PDB entry 8K58 | electron microscopy, 3.15 A resolution | chains C and A of the 9 polymer chains in the assembly

[Chain C]
Protein: DNA-directed RNA polymerase subunit beta
Source organism: Escherichia coli (strain K12)
Notes: EC 2.7.7.6
UniProt: P0A8V2 (RPOB_ECOLI); residues 3-1342 here = UniProt positions 3-1342
Chain sequence (1340 residues; numbered 3 to 1342; the number before each row is that of its first residue):
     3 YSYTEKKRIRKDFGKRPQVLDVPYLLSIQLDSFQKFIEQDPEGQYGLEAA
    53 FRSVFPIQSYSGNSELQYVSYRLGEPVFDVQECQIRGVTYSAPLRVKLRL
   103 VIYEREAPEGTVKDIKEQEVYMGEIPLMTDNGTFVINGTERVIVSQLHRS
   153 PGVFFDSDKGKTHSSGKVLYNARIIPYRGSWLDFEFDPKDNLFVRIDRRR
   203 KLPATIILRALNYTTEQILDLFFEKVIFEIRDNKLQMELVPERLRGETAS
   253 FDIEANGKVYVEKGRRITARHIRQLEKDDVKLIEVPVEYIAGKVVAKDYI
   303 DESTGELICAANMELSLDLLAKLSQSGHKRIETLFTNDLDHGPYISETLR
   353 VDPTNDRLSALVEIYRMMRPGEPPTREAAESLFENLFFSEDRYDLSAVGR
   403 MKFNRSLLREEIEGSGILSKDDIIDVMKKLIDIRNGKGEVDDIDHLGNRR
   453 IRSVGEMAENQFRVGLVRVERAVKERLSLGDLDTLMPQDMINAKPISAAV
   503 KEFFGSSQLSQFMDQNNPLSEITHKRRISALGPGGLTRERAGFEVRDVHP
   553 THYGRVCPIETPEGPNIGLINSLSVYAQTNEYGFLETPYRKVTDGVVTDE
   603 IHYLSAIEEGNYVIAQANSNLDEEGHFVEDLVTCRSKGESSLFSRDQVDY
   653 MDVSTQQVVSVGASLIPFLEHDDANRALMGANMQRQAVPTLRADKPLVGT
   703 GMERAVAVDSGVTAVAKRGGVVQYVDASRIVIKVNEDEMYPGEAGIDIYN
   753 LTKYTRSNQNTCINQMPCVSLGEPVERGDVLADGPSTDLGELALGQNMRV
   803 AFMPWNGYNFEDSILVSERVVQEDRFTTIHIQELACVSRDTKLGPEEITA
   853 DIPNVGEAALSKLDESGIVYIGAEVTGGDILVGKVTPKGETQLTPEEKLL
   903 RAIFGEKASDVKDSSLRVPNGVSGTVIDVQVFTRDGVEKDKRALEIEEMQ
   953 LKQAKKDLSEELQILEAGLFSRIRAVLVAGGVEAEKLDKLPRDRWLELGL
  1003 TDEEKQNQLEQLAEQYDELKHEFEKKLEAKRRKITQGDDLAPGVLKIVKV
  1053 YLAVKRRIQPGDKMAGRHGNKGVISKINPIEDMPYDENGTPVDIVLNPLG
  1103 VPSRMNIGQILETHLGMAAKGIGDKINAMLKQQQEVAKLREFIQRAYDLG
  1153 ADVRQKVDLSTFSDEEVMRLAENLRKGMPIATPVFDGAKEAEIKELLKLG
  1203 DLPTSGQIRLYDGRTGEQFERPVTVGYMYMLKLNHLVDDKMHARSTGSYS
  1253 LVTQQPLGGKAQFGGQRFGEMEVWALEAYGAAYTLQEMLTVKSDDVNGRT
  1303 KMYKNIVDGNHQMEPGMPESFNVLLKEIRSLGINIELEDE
Swiss-Prot annotation at these positions:
  - modified residue (N6-acetyllysine): Lys1022, Lys1200
  - mutagenesis: Ile561 (I561S: Resistant to antibiotics salinamide A and B), Ile569 (I569S: Resistant to antibiotics salinamide A and B), Ala665 (A665E: Resistant to antibiotics salinamide A and B), Asp675 (D675A/G: Resistant to antibiotics salinamide A and B), Asn677 (N677H/K: Resistant to antibiotics salinamide A and B), Leu680 (L680M: Resistant to antibiotics salinamide A and B), Glu813 (E813K: Disrupts the enzyme's active center)

[Chain A]
Protein: DNA-directed RNA polymerase subunit alpha
Source organism: Escherichia coli (strain K12)
Notes: EC 2.7.7.6
UniProt: P0A7Z4 (RPOA_ECOLI); residues 6-236 here = UniProt positions 6-236
Chain sequence (231 residues; numbered 6 to 236; the number before each row is that of its first residue):
     6 TEFLKPRLVDIEQVSSTHAKVTLEPLERGFGHTLGNALRRILLSSMPGCA
    56 VTEVEIDGVLHEYSTKEGVQEDILEILLNLKGLAVRVQGKDEVILTLNKS
   106 GIGPVTAADITHDGDVEIVKPQHVICHLTDENASISMRIKVQRGRGYVPA
   156 STRIHSEEDERPIGRLLVDACYSPVERIAYNVEAARVEQRTDLDKLVIEM
   206 ETNGTIDPEEAIRRAATILAEQLEAFVDLRD
Unresolved in the structure: 6
Swiss-Prot annotation at these positions:
  - region: Glu162 to Glu165 (Required for interaction with Crp at class II promoters)
  - mutagenesis: Arg45 (R45C: In rpoA112; temperature-sensitive, blocks RNA polymerase assembly), Glu162 to Glu165 (5-fold decrease in CRP-class II promoter-dependent transcription), Glu165 (E165K: 5-fold decrease in CRP-class II promoter-dependent transcription), Arg191 (R191C: In rpoA101; temperature-sensitive)

[Interface between chain C and chain A]
Residue-residue contacts (80; chain C residue first):
  Leu693(C) - Leu79(A)  hydrophobic
  Leu693(C) - Leu83(A)  hydrophobic
  Arg694(C) - Leu83(A)
  Tyr726(C) - Gly73(A)  hydrogen bond (side chain-backbone)
  Val727(C) - Gln75(A)
  Val727(C) - Thr134(A)  hydrogen bond (backbone-side chain)
  Asp728(C) - Lys71(A)
  Asp728(C) - Glu72(A)
  Asp728(C) - Gly73(A)  hydrogen bond (side chain-backbone)
  Asp728(C) - Val74(A)  hydrogen bond (side chain-backbone)
  Ala729(C) - Thr70(A)
  Ala729(C) - Lys71(A)
  Ala729(C) - Val74(A)  hydrogen bond (backbone-backbone)
  Ala729(C) - Asp77(A)
  Ser730(C) - Thr70(A)  hydrogen bond
  Lys755(C) - Thr70(A)
  Lys755(C) - Asp77(A)  salt bridge
  Tyr756(C) - Tyr68(A)
  Tyr756(C) - Asp77(A)  hydrogen bond
  Tyr756(C) - Leu79(A)
  Asn766(C) - Asp77(A)  hydrogen bond
  Met768(C) - Asp77(A)
  Met768(C) - Glu80(A)
  Val771(C) - Gln75(A)
  Ser772(C) - Gln75(A)  hydrogen bond
  Leu773(C) - Gln75(A)
  Leu773(C) - Thr134(A)
  Val823(C) - Tyr152(A)
  Gln824(C) - Lys86(A)  hydrogen bond (backbone-side chain)
  Gln824(C) - Tyr152(A)
  Gln824(C) - Cys176(A)  hydrogen bond
  Glu825(C) - Lys86(A)
  Asp826(C) - Lys86(A)
  Asp826(C) - Asp174(A)
  Ile831(C) - Tyr68(A)  hydrophobic
  Ile831(C) - Leu79(A)  hydrophobic
  Ile873(C) - Leu65(A)
  Ile873(C) - His66(A)
  Ile873(C) - Ile168(A)
  Gly874(C) - His66(A)
  Gly874(C) - Ile168(A)
  Ala875(C) - Ile168(A)
  Glu876(C) - Ile159(A)
  Glu876(C) - Asp164(A)
  Glu876(C) - Glu165(A)
  Thr878(C) - Asp164(A)
  Thr927(C) - His66(A)
  Val928(C) - His66(A)
  Ile929(C) - His66(A)
  Ile929(C) - Tyr68(A)  hydrophobic
  Ala1055(C) - Tyr68(A)  hydrophobic
  Lys1057(C) - Glu67(A)  salt bridge
  Lys1057(C) - Tyr68(A)
  Lys1057(C) - Leu79(A)
  Arg1059(C) - Tyr152(A)
  Arg1059(C) - Pro154(A)
  Arg1059(C) - Asp174(A)
  Ile1082(C) - Leu48(A)  hydrophobic
  Glu1083(C) - Arg44(A)  hydrogen bond (backbone-side chain)
  Glu1083(C) - Arg45(A)
  Glu1083(C) - Leu48(A)
  Glu1083(C) - Ser49(A)
  Asp1084(C) - Arg45(A)  salt bridge
  Met1085(C) - Arg44(A)
  Tyr1087(C) - Arg44(A)
  Tyr1087(C) - Tyr185(A)  hydrogen bond
  Glu1089(C) - Ala184(A)
  Asn1090(C) - Arg182(A)
  Asn1090(C) - Ala184(A)
  Asn1090(C) - Glu204(A)
  Gly1091(C) - Arg182(A)
  Gly1091(C) - Ile183(A)
  Gly1091(C) - Ala184(A)
  Thr1092(C) - Arg182(A)
  Gly1215(C) - Arg44(A)
  Gly1215(C) - Arg45(A)
  Arg1216(C) - Arg45(A)  hydrogen bond (backbone-side chain)
  Thr1217(C) - Asn41(A)  hydrogen bond (backbone-side chain)
  Gly1218(C) - Asn41(A)
  Gly1218(C) - Tyr185(A)
Interface residues without a listed pair, chain C (47 interface residues in all): Pro769, Arg821, Tyr872, Val1056
Interface residues without a listed pair, chain A (42 interface residues in all): Glu76, Asn84, Ile107, Asp135, Ser156, Ser178, Val180, Glu181

[Summary]
47 residues of chain C face 42 of chain A across their interface; the contacts include 15 hydrogen bonds and 3
salt bridges. Among the polar pairs are Lys755(C)-Asp77(A), Lys1057(C)-Glu67(A) and Asp1084(C)-Arg45(A).
Here chain C is DNA-directed RNA polymerase subunit beta and chain A is DNA-directed RNA polymerase subunit
alpha, both from Escherichia coli (strain K12). Entry 8K58 (The cryo-EM map of close TIEA-TEC complex) was
determined by electron microscopy.
